Entry 7ZPR (electron microscopy, 3.56 A resolution); this record covers chains H and M of the 12 polymer chains in the assembly.

Chain H:
Protein: Ktr system potassium uptake protein A
From: Vibrio alginolyticus
Reference sequence: O87952 (KTRA_VIBAL); numbering as in UniProt (aligned over 1-220)
Chain sequence (220 residues; each row starts with the number of its first residue):
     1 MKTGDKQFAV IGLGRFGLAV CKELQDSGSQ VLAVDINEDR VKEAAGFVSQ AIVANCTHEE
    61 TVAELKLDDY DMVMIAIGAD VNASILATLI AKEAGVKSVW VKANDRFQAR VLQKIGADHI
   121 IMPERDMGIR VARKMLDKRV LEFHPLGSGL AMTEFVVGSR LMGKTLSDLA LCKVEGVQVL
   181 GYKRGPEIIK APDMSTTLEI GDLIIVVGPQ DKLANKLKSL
Not modelled in the structure: 1-5, 138-220
Residues lining bound ligands: ADP (adenosine-5'-diphosphate): I11, G12, L13, G14, R15, V34, D35, I36, N37, R40, A54, N55, C56, T57, A76, I77, G78, A79, A83, K102

Chain M:
Protein: Ktr system potassium uptake protein B
From: Vibrio alginolyticus
Reference sequence: O87953 (KTRB_VIBAL); residue numbers follow UniProt; this construct covers 20-455
Chain sequence (436 residues; numbered 20 to 455; the number before each row is that of its first residue):
    20 AKGGEPRIIL LSFLGVLLPS AVLLTLPVFS VSGLSITDAL FTATSAISVT GLGVVDTGQH
    80 FTLAGKILLM CLMQIGGLGQ MTLSAVLLYM FGVRLSLRQQ ALAKEALGQE RQVNLRRLVK
   140 KIVTFALVAE AIGFVFLSYR WVPEMGWQTG MFYALFHSIS AFNNAGFALF SDSMMSFVND
   200 PLVSFTLAGL FIFGGLGFTV IGDVWRHWRK GFHFLHIHTK IMLIATPLLL LVGTVLFWLL
   260 ERHNPNTMGS LTTGGQWLAA FFQSASARTA GFNSVDLTQF TQPALLIMIV LMLIGAGSTS
   320 TGGGIKVSTF AVAFMATWTF LRQKKHVVMF KRTVNWPTVT KSLAIIVVSG AILTTAMFLL
   380 MLTEKASFDK VMFETISAFA TVGLTAGLTA ELSEPGKYIM IVVMIIGRIG PLTLAYMLAR
   440 PEPTLIKYPE DTVLTG
Not modelled in the structure: 123-130
Ion coordination: K+: V68, T69, N183, A184, T288, A289, T400, V401

Interface between chain H and chain M:
Contacting residue pairs - 19 pairs, chain H then chain M:
  E38(H) with K446(M); E449(M), hydrogen bond (side chain-backbone)
  V41(H) with P448(M), hydrophobic
  K42(H) with P448(M); E449(M), salt bridge
  A45(H) with P448(M), hydrophobic
  A51(H) with P448(M)
  I52(H) with I445(M), hydrophobic; K446(M)
  V53(H) with L444(M); K446(M), hydrogen bond (backbone-backbone)
  A54(H) with L444(M); I445(M), hydrophobic
  H58(H) with L444(M)
  T61(H) with L444(M); I445(M)
  E64(H) with L444(M); I445(M)
  L65(H) with I445(M), hydrophobic
Interface residues without a listed pair, chain H (13 interface residues in all): E60
Interface residues without a listed pair, chain M (6 interface residues in all): Y447

Summary:
Chain H and chain M form an interface of 13 and 6 residues respectively; the contacts include 2 hydrogen bonds
and 1 salt bridge. Polar pairs include K42(H)-E449(M), E38(H)-E449(M) and V53(H)-K446(M). Bound to chain H:
ADP.
Chain H is Ktr system potassium uptake protein A and chain M is Ktr system potassium uptake protein B, both
from Vibrio alginolyticus; the structure, KtrAB complex with N-terminal deletion of KtrB 1-19, was determined
by electron microscopy.
